PDB entry 2BS4 | X-ray diffraction, 2.76 A resolution | chains C and E of the 6 polymer chains in the assembly

Chain C:
Name: Quinol-fumarate reductase diheme cytochrome B subunit C
Source organism: Wolinella succinogenes
Notes: EC 1.3.99.1
Reference sequence: P17413 (FRDC_WOLSU); numbering as in UniProt (aligned over 1-256)
Sequence (256 residues; each row starts with the number of its first residue):
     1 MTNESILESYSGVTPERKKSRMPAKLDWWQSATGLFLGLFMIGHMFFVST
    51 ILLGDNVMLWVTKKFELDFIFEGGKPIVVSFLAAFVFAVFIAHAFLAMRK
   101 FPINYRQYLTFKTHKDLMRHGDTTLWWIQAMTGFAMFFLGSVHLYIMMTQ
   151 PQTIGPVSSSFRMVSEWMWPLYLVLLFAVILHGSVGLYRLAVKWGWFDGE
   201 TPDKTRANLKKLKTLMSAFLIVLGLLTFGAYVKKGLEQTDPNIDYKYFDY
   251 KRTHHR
Not modelled in the structure: 256
Differences from the reference sequence: conflict Ile180 (Glu in P17413)
Ion coordination: heme Fe site 1: His44, His143; heme Fe site 2: His93, His182
Residues lining bound ligands:
  - 2,3-dimethyl-1,4-naphthoquinone (DMW): Phe40, His44, Phe47, Val48, Met58, Val61, Thr62, Phe65, Val79, Leu82, Ile154
  - heme (HEM), molecule 1: Gln30, Ser31, Gly34, Leu35, Leu37, Gly38, Met41, Phe90, His93, Ala94, Ala97, Met98, Lys100, Phe101, Trp126, Gln129, Ala130, Gly133, Phe134, Met136, Phe137, Val179, His182, Gly183, Gly186, Leu187, Leu190, Lys193
  - heme (HEM), molecule 2: Phe40, Met41, His44, Met45, Val48, Val79, Leu82, Ala83, Val86, Phe90, Met136, Gly140, His143, Leu144, Met147, Ile154, Ser159, Arg162, Met163, Tyr172, Leu175, Leu176, Val179, Gly224, Thr227, Phe228, Tyr231
Curated features (UniProtKB/Swiss-Prot):
  - binding site (heme b): His44, His93, His143, His182
  - mutagenesis: His44 (H44A: Loss of fumarate reductase activity), His93 (H93A: Loss of fumarate reductase activity), His114 (H114A: Slight reduction in fumarate reductase activity), His120 (H120A: Reduction in fumarate reductase activity), His143 (H143A/M/K: Loss of fumarate reductase activity), His182 (H182A: Loss of fumarate reductase activity)

Chain E:
Name: Quinol-fumarate reductase iron-sulfur subunit B
Source organism: Wolinella succinogenes
Notes: EC 1.3.99.1
Reference sequence: P17596 (FRDB_WOLSU); numbering as in UniProt (aligned over 1-239)
Sequence (239 residues; each row starts with the number of its first residue):
     1 MGRMLTIRVFKYDPQSAVSKPHFQEYKIEEAPSMTIFIVLNMIRETYDPD
    51 LNFDFVCRAGICGSCGMMINGRPSLACRTLTKDFEDGVITLLPLPAFKLI
   101 KDLSVDTGNWFNGMSQRVESWIHAQKEHDISKLEERIEPEVAQEVFELDR
   151 CIECGCCIAACGTKIMREDFVGAAGLNRVVRFMIDPHDERTDEDYYELIG
   201 DDDGVFGCMTLLACHDVCPKNLPLQSKIAYLRRKMVSVN
Ion coordination: 2Fe-2S cluster Fe: Cys57, Cys62, Cys65, Cys77; 4Fe-4S cluster Fe: Cys151, Cys154, Cys157, Cys218; 3Fe-4S cluster Fe: Cys161, Cys208, Cys214
Residues lining bound ligands:
  - 3Fe-4S cluster (F3S): Cys161, Thr163, Phe170, Ala173, Cys208, Met209, Thr210, Leu211, Leu212, Ala213, Cys214
  - 2Fe-2S cluster (FES): Phe55, Val56, Cys57, Arg58, Ala59, Gly60, Ile61, Cys62, Gly63, Ser64, Cys65, Leu75, Cys77
  - 4Fe-4S cluster (SF4): Phe111, Cys151, Ile152, Glu153, Cys154, Gly155, Cys156, Cys157, Ala174, Cys218, Pro219, Lys220, Leu222, Leu224
Curated features (UniProtKB/Swiss-Prot):
  - binding site ([2Fe-2S] cluster): Cys57, Cys62, Cys65, Cys77
  - binding site ([4Fe-4S] cluster): Cys151, Cys154, Cys157, Cys218
  - binding site ([3Fe-4S] cluster): Cys161, Cys208, Cys214

Chain C / chain E interface:
Contacting residue pairs (22; chain C residue first):
  Asn3(C) with Arg8(E), hydrogen bond; Phe23(E)
  Ile6(C) with Phe23(E), hydrophobic; Leu92(E), hydrophobic
  Leu7(C) with Phe10(E), hydrophobic; Pro21(E); His22(E); Phe23(E), hydrophobic
  Tyr10(C) with Met68(E); Leu92(E); Pro93(E); Pro95(E)
  Ser11(C) with Pro21(E)
  Thr14(C) with Pro21(E)
  Pro15(C) with Lys20(E); Pro21(E), hydrophobic
  Arg17(C) with Tyr12(E), hydrogen bond; Asp13(E); Pro14(E), hydrogen bond (side chain-backbone); Ser16(E), hydrogen bond (side chain-backbone); Ala17(E); Ser19(E), hydrogen bond (side chain-backbone)
Other interface residues (no listed pair), chain C (12 interface residues in all): Val13, Glu16, Asn104, Tyr105
Other interface residues (no listed pair), chain E (17 interface residues in all): Asp202

Summary:
12 residues of chain C face 17 of chain E across their interface, with 5 hydrogen bonds. Polar contacts
include Asn3(C)-Arg8(E), Arg17(C)-Tyr12(E) and Arg17(C)-Pro14(E). Bound to chain C: heme and
2,3-dimethyl-1,4-naphthoquinone. Ligands of chain E: 2Fe-2S cluster, 3Fe-4S cluster and 4Fe-4S cluster.
Chain C is Quinol-fumarate reductase diheme cytochrome B subunit C and chain E is Quinol-fumarate reductase
iron-sulfur subunit B, both from Wolinella succinogenes; the structure, Glu C180 -> ile variant
quinol:fumarate reductase fromwolinella succinogenes, was determined by X-ray diffraction.
